4U14 - chain A; structure by X-ray diffraction, 3.57 A resolution.

== Chain A ==
Protein: Muscarinic acetylcholine receptor M3, Endolysin
Source organism: Rattus norvegicus
Notes: EC 3.2.1.17; fragment: UNP P08483 residues 57-259, 482-563, P00720 residues 1-161
UniProt: chimeric construct of P08483, P00720: residues 57-259 from P08483 (ACM3_RAT) positions 57-259 (same numbers); residues 1001-1161 from P00720 positions 1-161 (UniProt number = residue number - 1000); residues 482-563 from P08483 (ACM3_RAT) positions 482-563 (same numbers)
Chain sequence (460 residues; each row starts with the number of its first residue; note: 61 numbers in that range are skipped by the numbering (no residue carries them; nothing is unmodelled there)):
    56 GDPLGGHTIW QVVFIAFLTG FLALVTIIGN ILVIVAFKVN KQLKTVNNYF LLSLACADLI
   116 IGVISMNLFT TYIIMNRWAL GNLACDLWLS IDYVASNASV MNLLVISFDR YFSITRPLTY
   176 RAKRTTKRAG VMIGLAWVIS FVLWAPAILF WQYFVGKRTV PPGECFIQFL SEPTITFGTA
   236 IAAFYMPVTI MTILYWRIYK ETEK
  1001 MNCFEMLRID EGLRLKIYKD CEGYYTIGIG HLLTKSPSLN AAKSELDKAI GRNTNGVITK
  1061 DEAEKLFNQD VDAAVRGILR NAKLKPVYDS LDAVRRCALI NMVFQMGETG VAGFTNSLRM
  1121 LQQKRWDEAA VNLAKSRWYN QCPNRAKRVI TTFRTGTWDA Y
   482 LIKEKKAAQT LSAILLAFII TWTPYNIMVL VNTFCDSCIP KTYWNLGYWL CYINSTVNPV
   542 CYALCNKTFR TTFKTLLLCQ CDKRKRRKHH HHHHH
Unresolved in the structure: 56-62, 560-576
Disulfides: Cys140-Cys220, Cys516-Cys519, Cys1003-Cys1097, Cys1021-Cys1142
Construct notes: expression tag (56, 564-576); conflict Cys1003 (Ile3 in P00720), Gly1012 (Arg12 in P00720), Cys1021 (Thr21 in P00720), Thr1054 (Cys54 in P00720), Arg1137 (Ile137 in P00720), Cys1142 (Thr142 in P00720)
Ligand contacts: Tiotropium (0HK; (1R,2R,4S,5S,7S)-7-{[hydroxy(dithiophen-2-yl)acetyl]oxy}-9,9-dimethyl-3-oxa-9-azoniatricyclo[3.3.1.0~2,4~]nonane): Ile116, Asp147, Tyr148, Ser151, Asn152, Trp199, Leu225, Thr231, Ala235, Ala238, Phe239, Trp503, Tyr506, Asn507, Tyr529, Cys532, Tyr533
Curated features (UniProtKB/Swiss-Prot):
  - active site (Proton donor/acceptor): Glu1011, Asp1020
  - binding site (substrate): Leu1032, Phe1104, Ser1117, Asn1132
What the authors report for this chain:
  - conformationally variable residues (domain motion): Cys1021

== Summary ==
Bound to chain A: Tiotropium. Curated annotation (UniProt) lists active-site residues Glu1011 and Asp1020 and
4 substrate-binding residues. From the paper: conformational variability at Cys1021.
Chain A is Muscarinic acetylcholine receptor M3, Endolysin (Rattus norvegicus); the structure, Structure of
the M3 muscarinic acetylcholine receptor bound to the antagonist tiotropium crystallized with
disulfide-stabilized T4 ..., was determined by X-ray diffraction (same publication as 4U15 and 4U16).
